4J1T - chains A and B of the 3 polymer chains in the assembly; structure by X-ray diffraction, 2.37 A resolution.

[Chain A (and B)]
Protein: NAD/NADP transhydrogenase alpha subunit 1
Source organism: Thermus thermophilus
Notes: EC 1.6.1.2; chain B of this document is another copy of the same molecule, construct and numbering; everything in this record applies to it too
UniProt: Q72GR8 (Q72GR8_THET2); numbering as in UniProt (aligned over 1-375)
Amino-acid sequence (381 residues; row label = number of the first residue in the row; numbers below 1 keep their minus sign (His-5 is residue -5)):
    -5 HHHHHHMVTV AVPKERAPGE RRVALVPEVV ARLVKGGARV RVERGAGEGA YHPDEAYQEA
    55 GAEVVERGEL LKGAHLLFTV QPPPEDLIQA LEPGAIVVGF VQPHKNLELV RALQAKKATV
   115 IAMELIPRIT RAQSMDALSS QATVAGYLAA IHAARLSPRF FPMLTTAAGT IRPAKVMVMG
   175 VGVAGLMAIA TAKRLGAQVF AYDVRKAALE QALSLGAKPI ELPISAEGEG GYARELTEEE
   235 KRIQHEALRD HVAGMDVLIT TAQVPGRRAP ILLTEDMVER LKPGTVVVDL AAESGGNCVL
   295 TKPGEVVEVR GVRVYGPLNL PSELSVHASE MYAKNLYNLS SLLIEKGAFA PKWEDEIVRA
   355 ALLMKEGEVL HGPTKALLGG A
Unresolved in the structure: -5 to -2, 222-227, 374-375 (chain B: -5 to -3, 220-228, 374-375)
Construct notes: expression tag (-5 to 0)

[Chain A / chain B interface]
Pairs across the interface - 79 pairs, chain A then chain B:
  Tyr45(A) - Pro152(B)  hydrophobic
  Tyr45(A) - Pro277(B)  hydrophobic
  Tyr45(A) - Gly278(B)
  Tyr45(A) - Glu302(B)  hydrogen bond
  Tyr45(A) - Gly305(B)
  Tyr45(A) - Arg307(B)
  Gln127(A) - Ala161(B)
  Ser128(A) - Ala161(B)
  Val138(A) - Phe154(B)  hydrophobic
  Tyr141(A) - Ala148(B)
  Tyr141(A) - Phe154(B)  hydrophobic
  Tyr141(A) - Phe155(B)  hydrogen bond (side chain-backbone)
  Tyr141(A) - Pro156(B)
  Ile145(A) - Ile145(B)
  Ile145(A) - Ala148(B)  hydrophobic
  Ile145(A) - Arg149(B)
  Ile145(A) - Leu189(B)  hydrophobic
  His146(A) - Arg149(B)
  Ala148(A) - Ile145(B)  hydrophobic
  Arg149(A) - Ile145(B)
  Arg149(A) - His146(B)
  Arg149(A) - Glu317(B)  salt bridge
  Ser151(A) - Leu318(B)
  Pro152(A) - Glu317(B)
  Pro152(A) - Leu318(B)
  Pro152(A) - Ser319(B)
  Pro152(A) - Val320(B)  hydrogen bond (backbone-backbone)
  Pro152(A) - His321(B)  hydrogen bond (backbone-backbone)
  Arg153(A) - Leu318(B)
  Arg153(A) - His321(B)  hydrogen bond
  Phe154(A) - Val138(B)  hydrophobic
  Phe154(A) - Tyr141(B)  hydrophobic
  Phe154(A) - Leu318(B)  hydrophobic
  Phe154(A) - His321(B)  hydrogen bond (backbone-side chain)
  Phe154(A) - Met325(B)  hydrophobic
  Phe155(A) - Tyr141(B)  hydrogen bond (backbone-side chain)
  Pro156(A) - Tyr141(B)
  Pro156(A) - Arg188(B)
  Leu158(A) - Thr137(B)
  Leu158(A) - Met181(B)  hydrophobic
  Ala161(A) - Gln127(B)
  Ala161(A) - Ser128(B)
  Ala162(A) - Lys328(B)
  Ala162(A) - Asn329(B)
  Ile165(A) - His321(B)
  Thr185(A) - Leu189(B)
  Arg188(A) - Pro156(B)
  Arg188(A) - Arg188(B)  hydrogen bond (backbone-side chain)
  Arg188(A) - Leu189(B)  hydrogen bond (side chain-backbone)
  Arg188(A) - Gly190(B)
  Leu189(A) - Arg188(B)
  Leu189(A) - Leu189(B)  hydrophobic
  Gly190(A) - Arg188(B)
  Pro277(A) - Tyr45(B)  hydrophobic
  Gly278(A) - Tyr45(B)
  Glu302(A) - Tyr45(B)  hydrogen bond
  Gly305(A) - Tyr45(B)
  Arg307(A) - Arg15(B)
  Arg307(A) - Tyr45(B)  hydrogen bond
  Glu317(A) - Arg149(B)  salt bridge
  Glu317(A) - Pro152(B)
  Leu318(A) - Ser151(B)
  Leu318(A) - Pro152(B)
  Leu318(A) - Arg153(B)
  Leu318(A) - Phe154(B)  hydrophobic
  Ser319(A) - Pro152(B)
  Val320(A) - Pro152(B)  hydrogen bond (backbone-backbone)
  Val320(A) - Arg153(B)
  His321(A) - Pro152(B)
  His321(A) - Arg153(B)  hydrogen bond
  His321(A) - Phe154(B)  hydrogen bond (side chain-backbone)
  His321(A) - Ile165(B)
  His321(A) - Arg166(B)
  Met325(A) - Phe154(B)  hydrophobic
  Met325(A) - Thr160(B)
  Met325(A) - Ala162(B)  hydrophobic
  Met325(A) - Ile165(B)  hydrophobic
  Lys328(A) - Ala162(B)
  Asn329(A) - Ala162(B)
Also at the interface, not in a pair above, chain A (45 interface residues in all): Ser134, Thr137, Leu142, Thr160, Thr164, Arg166, Met181, Glu324, Asn332
Also at the interface, not in a pair above, chain B (46 interface residues in all): Leu142, Leu158, Gly163, Thr164, Thr185, Glu324, Asn332

[Overview]
The interface between chain A and chain B involves 45 residues on one side and 46 on the other, with 14
hydrogen bonds and 2 salt bridges. Polar pairs include Arg149(A)-Glu317(B), Tyr45(A)-Glu302(B) and
Tyr141(A)-Phe155(B).
Both chains are NAD/NADP transhydrogenase alpha subunit 1 (Thermus thermophilus). Entry 4J1T (Crystal
structure of Thermus thermophilus transhydrogenase heterotrimeric complex of the Alpha1 subunit dimer with the
NADP ...) was determined by X-ray diffraction.
